6WG7 - chains B and G of the 8 polymer chains in the assembly; structure by electron microscopy, 8.30 A resolution (very low resolution: no residue pairs are listed; an interface is given only as per-side residue counts).

[Chain B]
Molecule: 35-nt DNA strand
Sequence (35 nucleotides; each row starts with the number of its first residue):
     1 AACGATATAC CTTTATACCT GTTATACCAG ATCAA

[Chain G]
Molecule: HTH-type transcriptional repressor NanR
Organism: Escherichia coli
UniProtKB: J7QHT8 (J7QHT8_ECOLX); residue numbers follow UniProt; this construct covers 1-263
Chain sequence (263 residues; each row starts with the number of its first residue):
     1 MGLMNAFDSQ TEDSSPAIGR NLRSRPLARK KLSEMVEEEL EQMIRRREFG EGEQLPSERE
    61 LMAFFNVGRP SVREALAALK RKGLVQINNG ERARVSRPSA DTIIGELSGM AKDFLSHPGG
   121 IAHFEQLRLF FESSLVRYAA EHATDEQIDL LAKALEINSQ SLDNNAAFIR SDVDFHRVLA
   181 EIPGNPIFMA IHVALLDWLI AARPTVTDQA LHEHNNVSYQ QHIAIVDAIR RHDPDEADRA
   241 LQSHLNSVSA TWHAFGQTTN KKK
Unresolved in the structure: 1-29, 249-263

[How chain B and chain G interact]
At this resolution (8 A) residue pairs are not listed: 6 residues of chain B and 16 of chain G lie at the interface.

[In short]
The interface between chain B and chain G involves 6 residues on one side and 16 on the other.
Chain B is a 35-nt DNA strand and chain G is HTH-type transcriptional repressor NanR (Escherichia coli); the
structure, Coordinates of NanR dimer fitted in Hexameric NanR-DNA hetero-complex cryo-EM map, was determined
by electron microscopy, deposited together with 6WFQ.
